5SB6 - chains B and E of the 6 polymer chains in the assembly; structure by X-ray diffraction, 2.30 A resolution.

Chain B:
Name: Tubulin beta-2B chain
From: Bos taurus
UniProt: Q6B856 (TBB2B_BOVIN); the author numbering skips numbers that UniProt does not, so the offset changes along the chain: 1-42 = UniProt 1-42; 45-360 = UniProt 43-358; 369-455 = UniProt 359-445
Chain sequence (445 residues; row label = number of the first residue in the row; note: 10 numbers in that range are skipped by the numbering (no residue carries them; nothing is unmodelled there)):
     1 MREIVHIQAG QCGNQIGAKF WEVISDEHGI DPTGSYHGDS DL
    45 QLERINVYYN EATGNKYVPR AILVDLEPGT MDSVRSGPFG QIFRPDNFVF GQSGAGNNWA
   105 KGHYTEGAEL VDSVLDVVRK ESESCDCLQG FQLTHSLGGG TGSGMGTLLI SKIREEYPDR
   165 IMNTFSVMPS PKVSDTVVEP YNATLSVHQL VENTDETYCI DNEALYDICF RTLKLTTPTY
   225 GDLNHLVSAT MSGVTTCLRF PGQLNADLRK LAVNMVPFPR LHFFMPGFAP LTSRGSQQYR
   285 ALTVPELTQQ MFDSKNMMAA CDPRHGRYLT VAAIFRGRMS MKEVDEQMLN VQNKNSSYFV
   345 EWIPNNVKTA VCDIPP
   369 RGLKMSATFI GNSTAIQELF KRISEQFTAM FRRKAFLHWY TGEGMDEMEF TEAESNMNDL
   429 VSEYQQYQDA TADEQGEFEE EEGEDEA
Disordered / not traced: 278-281, 438-455
Ion coordination: Mg2+: Gln11 (together with GDP); Ca2+: Glu113 (shared with 1 residue of chain C)
Ligand contacts:
  - 4FK (N-{4-[2-(4-fluoroanilino)-1,3-thiazol-4-yl]phenyl}acetamide): Gly100, Asn101, Asn102, Lys105, Val182, Trp407
  - GDP (guanosine-5'-diphosphate): Gly10, Gln11, Cys12, Gln15, Ile16, Asp69, Asn101, Ser140, Gly142, Gly143, Gly144, Thr145, Gly146, Ser147, Val171, Pro173, Val177, Asp179, Glu183, Asn206, Leu209, Tyr224, Leu227, Asn228
UniProt features mapped onto this chain:
  - motif: Met1 to Ile4 (MREI motif)
  - binding site (GTP): Gln11, Glu71, Ser140, Gly144, Thr145, Gly146, Asn206, Asn228
  - binding site (Mg(2+)): Glu71
  - modified residue: Ser40 (Phosphoserine), Thr57 (Phosphothreonine), Lys60 (N6-acetyllysine), Ser174 (Phosphoserine), Thr287 (Phosphothreonine), Thr292 (Phosphothreonine), Arg320 (Omega-N-methylarginine), Glu448 (5-glutamyl polyglutamate)
  - cross-link (Glycyl lysine isopeptide (Lys-Gly)): Lys60 (interchain with G-Cter in ubiquitin), Lys326 (interchain with G-Cter in ubiquitin)

Chain E:
Name: Stathmin-4
From: Rattus norvegicus
UniProt: P63043 (STMN4_RAT); residues 5-145 here correspond to UniProt positions 49-189 (UniProt number = residue number + 44)
Chain sequence (143 residues; numbered 3 to 145; the number before each row is that of its first residue):
     3 MADMEVIELN KCTSGQSFEV ILKPPSFDGV PEFNASLPRR RDPSLEEIQK KLEAAEERRK
    63 YQEAELLKHL AEKREHEREV IQKAIEENNN FIKMAKEKLA QKMESNKENR EAHLAAMLER
   123 LQEKDKHAEE VRKNKELKEE ASR
Disordered / not traced: 3-5, 29-43, 142-145
Sequence notes: initiating methionine (3); expression tag (4)
UniProt features mapped onto this chain:
  - modified residue: Ser46 (Phosphoserine)

How chain B and chain E interact:
Contacting residue pairs (25):
  His107(B) with Lys75(E), hydrogen bond
  Tyr108(B) with His78(E), hydrogen bond; Glu79(E); Val82(E), hydrophobic; Ile83(E)
  Leu152(B) with Glu79(E)
  Ser155(B) with Leu72(E); Lys75(E); Arg76(E), hydrogen bond
  Lys156(B) with Arg76(E)
  Arg158(B) with Leu68(E)
  Glu159(B) with Leu69(E); Leu72(E); Arg76(E), salt bridge
  Pro162(B) with Glu65(E)
  Gln193(B) with Lys75(E)
  Glu196(B) with His71(E), salt bridge
  Thr409(B) with Glu89(E)
  Glu411(B) with Val82(E); Ala86(E)
  Gly412(B) with Val82(E); Lys85(E); Ala86(E)
  Met413(B) with Val82(E)
  Glu417(B) with His78(E), salt bridge
Other interface residues (no listed pair), chain B (17 interface residues in all): Thr109, Gly410
Other interface residues (no listed pair), chain E (15 interface residues in all): Ala73

In short:
Chain B and chain E form an interface of 17 and 15 residues respectively; the contacts include 3 hydrogen
bonds and 3 salt bridges. Polar pairs include Glu159(B)-Arg76(E), Glu196(B)-His71(E) and Glu417(B)-His78(E).
Bound to chain B: GDP and compound 4FK.
Here chain B is Tubulin beta-2B chain (Bos taurus) and chain E is Stathmin-4 (Rattus norvegicus). Entry 5SB6
(Tubulin-todalam-10-complex) was determined by X-ray diffraction (same publication as 5SB3, 5SB4, 5SB5, 5SB7
and 7Z7D).
